PDB entry 5DKI | X-ray diffraction, 2.80 A resolution | chains H and I of the 28 polymer chains in the assembly

[Chain H]
Molecule: Proteasome subunit beta type-2
From: Saccharomyces cerevisiae (strain ATCC 204508 / S288c)
Notes: EC 3.4.25.1
UniProt: P25043 (PSB2_YEAST); residues 1-232 here correspond to UniProt positions 30-261 (UniProt number = residue number + 29)
Amino-acid sequence (232 residues; numbered 1 to 232; the number before each row is that of its first residue):
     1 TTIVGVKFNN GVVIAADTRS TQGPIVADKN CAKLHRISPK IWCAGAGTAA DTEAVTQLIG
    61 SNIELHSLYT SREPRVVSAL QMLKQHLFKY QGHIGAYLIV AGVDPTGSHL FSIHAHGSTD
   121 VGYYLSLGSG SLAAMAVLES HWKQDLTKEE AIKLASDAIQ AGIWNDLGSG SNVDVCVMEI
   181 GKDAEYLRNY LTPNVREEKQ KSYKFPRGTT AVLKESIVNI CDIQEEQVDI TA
Disordered / not traced: 227-232
Small-molecule neighbours: alkyne-PI (5BZ; [(1R)-1-[[(2S)-2-(hex-5-ynoylamino)-3-phenyl-propanoyl]amino]-3-methyl-butyl]boronic acid): T1, R19, S20, T21, Q22, A27, C31, K33, G45, A46, G47, T48, A49, T52, S129, G168
Swiss-Prot annotation at these positions:
  - active site: T1 (Nucleophile)

[Chain I]
Molecule: Proteasome subunit beta type-3
From: Saccharomyces cerevisiae (strain ATCC 204508 / S288c)
Notes: EC 3.4.25.1
UniProt: P25451 (PSB3_YEAST); residues 0-204 here correspond to UniProt positions 1-205 (UniProt number = residue number + 1)
Amino-acid sequence (205 residues; row label = number of the first residue in the row; numbering starts at 0):
     0 MSDPSSINGG IVVAMTGKDC VAIACDLRLG SQSLGVSNKF EKIFHYGHVF LGITGLATDV
    60 TTLNEMFRYK TNLYKLKEER AIEPETFTQL VSSSLYERRF GPYFVGPVVA GINSKSGKPF
   120 IAGFDLIGCI DEAKDFIVSG TASDQLFGMC ESLYEPNLEP EDLFETISQA LLNAADRDAL
   180 SGWGAVVYII KKDEVVKRYL KMRQD
Disordered / not traced: 0
Ion coordination: Mg2+ site 1: A174, D177, S180; Mg2+ site 2: D204 (shared with 3 residues of chain Y)
Small-molecule neighbours: alkyne-PI (5BZ; [(1R)-1-[[(2S)-2-(hex-5-ynoylamino)-3-phenyl-propanoyl]amino]-3-methyl-butyl]boronic acid): D124, C128, D130
Swiss-Prot annotation at these positions:
  - modified residue: S30 (Phosphoserine)
  - cross-link: K69 (Glycyl lysine isopeptide (Lys-Gly) (interchain with G-Cter in ubiquitin))

[How chain H and chain I interact]
Pairs across the interface (60; chain H residue first):
  I25(H) - D143(I)
  I25(H) - F146(I)  hydrophobic
  V26(H) - F146(I)
  A27(H) - D130(I)
  D28(H) - D130(I)
  K29(H) - E150(I)  salt bridge
  A49(H) - C128(I)  hydrophobic
  A50(H) - Y95(I)
  A50(H) - I126(I)  hydrophobic
  A50(H) - C128(I)
  D51(H) - Y95(I)  hydrogen bond
  D51(H) - R98(I)  salt bridge
  A54(H) - Y95(I)
  Y90(H) - F99(I)  hydrophobic
  H93(H) - R98(I)  hydrogen bond (backbone-side chain)
  H93(H) - F99(I)
  I94(H) - F99(I)  hydrophobic
  R196(H) - E150(I)  salt bridge
  K199(H) - E150(I)
  K199(H) - S151(I)
  K199(H) - Y153(I)  hydrogen bond (side chain-backbone)
  S202(H) - E154(I)  hydrogen bond
  Y203(H) - S151(I)
  Y203(H) - L152(I)  hydrophobic
  K204(H) - D161(I)  salt bridge
  F205(H) - L152(I)  hydrophobic
  F205(H) - E164(I)
  F205(H) - Q168(I)
  R207(H) - E160(I)  salt bridge
  R207(H) - D161(I)  salt bridge
  G208(H) - E164(I)  hydrogen bond (backbone-side chain)
  T209(H) - E164(I)
  T210(H) - E164(I)  hydrogen bond
  T210(H) - S167(I)
  T210(H) - Q168(I)  hydrogen bond
  T210(H) - L199(I)
  A211(H) - L199(I)
  A211(H) - K200(I)  hydrogen bond (backbone-backbone)
  V212(H) - F163(I)  hydrophobic
  V212(H) - Y198(I)
  L213(H) - Y198(I)  hydrogen bond (backbone-backbone)
  L213(H) - L199(I)
  L213(H) - K200(I)
  K214(H) - K196(I)
  K214(H) - R197(I)
  K214(H) - Y198(I)  hydrogen bond (backbone-backbone)
  E215(H) - K196(I)
  E215(H) - R197(I)  salt bridge
  S216(H) - V195(I)
  S216(H) - K196(I)  hydrogen bond (backbone-backbone)
  I217(H) - V194(I)
  V218(H) - H44(I)
  V218(H) - Y187(I)  hydrophobic
  V218(H) - V194(I)  hydrogen bond (backbone-backbone)
  V218(H) - K196(I)
  N219(H) - H44(I)
  I220(H) - G46(I)
  I220(H) - F49(I)  hydrophobic
  I220(H) - V194(I)  hydrophobic
  D222(H) - K74(I)  salt bridge
Interface residues without a listed pair, chain H (35 interface residues in all): T48, P206
Interface residues without a listed pair, chain I (37 interface residues in all): H47, D124, L157, E158, T165, L171

[In short]
35 residues of chain H face 37 of chain I across their interface, with 12 hydrogen bonds and 8 salt bridges.
Polar contacts include K29(H)-E150(I), D51(H)-R98(I) and R196(H)-E150(I). Alkyne-PI is bound between chain H
and chain I. From UniProt: active-site residue T1(H) on chain H.
Here chain H is Proteasome subunit beta type-2 and chain I is Proteasome subunit beta type-3, both from
Saccharomyces cerevisiae (strain ATCC 204508 / S288c). Entry 5DKI (Yeast 20S proteasome in complex with
alkyne-PI) was determined by X-ray diffraction, deposited together with 5DKJ.
